PDB entry 3A0R | X-ray diffraction, 3.80 A resolution | chains A and B

# Chain A
Protein: Sensor protein
From: Thermotoga maritima
Notes: EC 2.7.13.3; fragment: PAS, catalytic domain, DHp domain
UniProtKB: Q9X180 (Q9X180_THEMA); residues 408-755 here = UniProt positions 408-755
Amino-acid sequence (349 residues; numbered 407 to 755; the number before each row is that of its first residue):
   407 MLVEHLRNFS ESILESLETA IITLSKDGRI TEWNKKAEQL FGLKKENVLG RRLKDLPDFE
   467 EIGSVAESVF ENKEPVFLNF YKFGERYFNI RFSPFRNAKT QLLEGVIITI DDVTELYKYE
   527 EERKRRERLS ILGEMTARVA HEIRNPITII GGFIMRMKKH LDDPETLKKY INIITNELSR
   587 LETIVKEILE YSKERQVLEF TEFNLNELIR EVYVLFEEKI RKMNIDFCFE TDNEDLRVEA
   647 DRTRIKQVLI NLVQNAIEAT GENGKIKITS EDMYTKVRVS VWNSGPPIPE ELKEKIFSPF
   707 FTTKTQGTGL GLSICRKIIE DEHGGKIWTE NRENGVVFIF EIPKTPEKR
Not modelled in the structure: 407-414, 602, 710-715
Differences from the reference sequence: expression tag (407)
Small-molecule neighbours: Hg2+ (HG): Asn-657, Leu-718, Ile-720, Cys-721
Reported in the primary citation:
  - contacts within the chain: Phe-483/Phe-606 (backbone contact), Asn-485/Leu-604 (backbone contact)
  - Hg2+ coordination: Cys-721
  - post-translational modification sites: His-547 (proposed by the authors, not directly observed)
  - catalytic residues: Asn-551 (by similarity / conservation)
  - conformationally variable residues (order/disorder transition): Lys-710 to Gly-715

# Chain B
Protein: Response regulator
From: Thermotoga maritima
UniProtKB: Q9X181 (Q9X181_THEMA); residue numbers follow UniProt; this construct covers 1-116
Amino-acid sequence (116 residues; each row starts with the number of its first residue):
     1 MKRILVVDDE PNIRELLKEE LQEEGYEIDT AENGEEALKK FFSGNYDLVI LDIEMPGISG
    61 LEVAGEIRKK KKDAKIILLT AYSHYRSDMS SWAADEYVVK SFNFDELKEK VKKLLS
Differences from the reference sequence: engineered mutation Mse-89 (Leu in Q9X181)
Modified residues: Mse-1 (selenomethionine; parent Met); Mse-55 (selenomethionine; parent Met); Mse-89 (selenomethionine; parent Met)
Reported in the primary citation:
  - post-translational modification sites: Asp-52 (proposed by the authors, not directly observed)

# Interface between chain A and chain B
Pairs across the interface (22):
  Glu-466(A) with Lys-69(B); Ala-93(B)
  Glu-467(A) with Mse-89(B); Ser-90(B); Trp-92(B); Ala-93(B)
  Ser-470(A) with Trp-92(B)
  Phe-486(A) with Ser-87(B)
  Tyr-487(A) with Mse-89(B)
  Lys-488(A) with Mse-89(B)
  Asn-582(A) with Phe-102(B)
  Ser-585(A) with Phe-102(B)
  Lys-592(A) with His-84(B); Lys-100(B), hydrogen bond (side chain-backbone); Ser-101(B)
  Glu-593(A) with Tyr-85(B), hydrogen bond
  Glu-596(A) with His-84(B)
  Glu-600(A) with Ser-87(B)
  Val-603(A) with Ser-87(B), hydrogen bond (backbone-backbone)
  Arg-650(A) with Tyr-85(B), hydrogen bond (side chain-backbone); Ser-87(B)
  Gln-653(A) with Tyr-85(B)
Other interface residues (no listed pair), chain A (20 interface residues in all): Pro-463, Val-471, Thr-589, Glu-605, Thr-649
Other interface residues (no listed pair), chain B (17 interface residues in all): Gly-65, Arg-68, Ser-83, Arg-86, Ser-91, Val-99

# Overview
20 residues of chain A face 17 of chain B across their interface, with 4 hydrogen bonds. Polar pairs include
Lys-592(A)/Lys-100(B), Glu-593(A)/Tyr-85(B) and Arg-650(A)/Tyr-85(B). Ligands of chain A: Hg2+. From the
paper: the catalytic residue Asn-551(A); Hg2+ coordination by Cys-721(A).
Chain A is Sensor protein and chain B is Response regulator, both from Thermotoga maritima; the structure,
Crystal structure of histidine kinase ThkA (TM1359) in complex with response regulator protein TrrA (TM1360),
was determined by X-ray diffraction.
